3E5V - chain A; structure by X-ray diffraction, 2.10 A resolution.

Chain A:
Molecule: Red fluorescent protein eqFP611
From: Entacmaea quadricolor
Reference sequence: Q8ISF8 (RFP_PARAC); aligned to UniProt positions 1-231 over residues 1-231
Sequence (242 residues; numbered 1 to 231 plus 13 insertion-coded residues; 2 numbers in that range are skipped by the numbering (no residue carries them; nothing is unmodelled there); the number before each row is that of its first residue; a row labelled like 1A-1M holds insertion residues (1A, then the next letters in order)):
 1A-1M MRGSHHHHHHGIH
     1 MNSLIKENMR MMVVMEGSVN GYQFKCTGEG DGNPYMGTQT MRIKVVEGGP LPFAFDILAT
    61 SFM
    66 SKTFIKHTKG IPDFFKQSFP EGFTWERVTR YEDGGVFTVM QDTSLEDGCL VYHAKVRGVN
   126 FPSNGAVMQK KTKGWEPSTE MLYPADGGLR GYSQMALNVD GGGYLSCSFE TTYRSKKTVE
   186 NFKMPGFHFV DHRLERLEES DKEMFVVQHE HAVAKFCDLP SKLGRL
Not modelled in the structure: 1A-1M
Covalent attachments: covalent link Met63-Ser66
Modified residues: Met63 ({(4Z)-4-(4-hydroxybenzylidene)-2-[3-(methylthio)propanimidoyl]-5-oxo-4,5-dihydro-1H-imidazol-1-yl}acetic acid; NRQ)
Sequence notes: chromophore (63, 63, 63); engineered mutation Arg122 (Thr in Q8ISF8), Ser143 (Asn in Q8ISF8)
Swiss-Prot annotation at these positions:
  - cross-link: Met63 (2-iminomethyl-5-imidazolinone (Met-Gly))

Summary:
Chain A is Red fluorescent protein eqFP611 (Entacmaea quadricolor); the structure, Crystal Structure Analysis
of eqFP611 Double Mutant T122R, N143S, was determined by X-ray diffraction (same publication as 3E5T and
3E5W).
